Entry 3E4P (X-ray diffraction, 2.30 A resolution); this record covers chains A and B.

# Chain A (and B)
Molecule: C4-dicarboxylate transport sensor protein dctB
From: Sinorhizobium meliloti
Notes: EC 2.7.13.3; fragment: periplasmic sensor domain; chain B of this document is another copy of the same molecule, construct and numbering; everything in this record applies to it too
Reference sequence: P13633 (DCTB_RHIME); residues 42-312 here = UniProt positions 42-312
Sequence (305 residues; each row starts with the number of its first residue):
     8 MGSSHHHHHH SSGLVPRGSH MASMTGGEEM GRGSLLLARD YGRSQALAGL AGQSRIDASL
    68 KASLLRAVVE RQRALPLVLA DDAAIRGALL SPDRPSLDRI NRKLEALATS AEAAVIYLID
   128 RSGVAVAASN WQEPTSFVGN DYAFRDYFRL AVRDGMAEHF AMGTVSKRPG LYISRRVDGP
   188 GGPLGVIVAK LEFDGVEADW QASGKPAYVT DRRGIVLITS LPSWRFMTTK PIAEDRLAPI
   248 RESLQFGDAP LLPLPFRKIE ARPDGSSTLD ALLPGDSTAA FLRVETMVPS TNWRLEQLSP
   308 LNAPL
Disordered / not traced: 8-54, 309-312 (chain B: 8-55, 309-312)
Sequence notes: expression tag (8-41)
Small-molecule neighbours: malonic acid (MLA): Tyr-124, Phe-144, Tyr-149, Arg-152, Tyr-154, Met-169, Gly-170, Thr-171, Val-172, Tyr-179, Lys-197, Gln-252

# How chain A and chain B interact
Pairs across the interface (37; chain A residue first):
  Ile-63(A) / Ala-209(B)
  Ile-63(A) / Ser-210(B)
  Leu-67(A) / Asp-206(B)
  Ser-70(A) / Leu-71(B)
  Ser-70(A) / Asp-206(B)
  Leu-71(A) / Ser-70(B)
  Leu-71(A) / Leu-71(B)
  Leu-71(A) / Ala-74(B)  hydrophobic
  Arg-73(A) / Glu-119(B)  salt bridge
  Ala-74(A) / Ala-74(B)  hydrophobic
  Glu-77(A) / Arg-78(B)  salt bridge
  Arg-78(A) / Glu-77(B)  salt bridge
  Arg-78(A) / Arg-78(B)
  Arg-78(A) / Ala-81(B)
  Ala-81(A) / Leu-82(B)  hydrophobic
  Leu-82(A) / Ala-81(B)
  Leu-82(A) / Val-85(B)  hydrophobic
  Leu-84(A) / Leu-114(B)  hydrophobic
  Leu-84(A) / Ser-117(B)
  Val-85(A) / Val-85(B)  hydrophobic
  Val-85(A) / Asp-89(B)
  Val-85(A) / Leu-114(B)  hydrophobic
  Leu-86(A) / Val-85(B)  hydrophobic
  Asp-89(A) / Asp-89(B)
  Asp-89(A) / Ala-90(B)  hydrogen bond (side chain-backbone)
  Ala-91(A) / Ala-90(B)
  Lys-110(A) / Asp-88(B)  salt bridge
  Leu-114(A) / Leu-84(B)  hydrophobic
  Leu-114(A) / Val-85(B)  hydrophobic
  Ser-117(A) / Leu-84(B)
  Ala-118(A) / Leu-84(B)
  Glu-119(A) / Glu-77(B)
  Asp-206(A) / Ser-70(B)  hydrogen bond
  Asp-206(A) / Arg-73(B)  salt bridge
  Ala-209(A) / Ile-63(B)
  Ser-210(A) / Ile-63(B)
  Ser-210(A) / Leu-67(B)
Interface residues without a listed pair, chain A (28 interface residues in all): Gln-60, Asp-64, Val-75, Ala-90, Lys-212
Interface residues without a listed pair, chain B (27 interface residues in all): Gln-60, Asp-64, Val-75, Leu-86, Lys-110, Arg-182

# Summary
The interface between chain A and chain B involves 28 residues on one side and 27 on the other, with 2
hydrogen bonds and 5 salt bridges. Among the polar pairs are Arg-73(A)/Glu-119(B), Glu-77(A)/Arg-78(B) and
Lys-110(A)/Asp-88(B). Ligands of chain A: malonic acid.
Chain A and chain B are both C4-dicarboxylate transport sensor protein dctB (Sinorhizobium meliloti); the
structure, Crystal structure of malonate occupied DctB, was determined by X-ray diffraction together with 3E4O
from the same study.
